Entry 7PKN (electron microscopy, 3.20 A resolution); this record covers chains L and N of the 11 polymer chains in the assembly.

Chain L:
Protein: Centromere protein L
Organism: Homo sapiens
UniProt: Q8N0S6 (CENPL_HUMAN); numbering as in UniProt (aligned over 1-344)
Sequence (344 residues; row label = number of the first residue in the row):
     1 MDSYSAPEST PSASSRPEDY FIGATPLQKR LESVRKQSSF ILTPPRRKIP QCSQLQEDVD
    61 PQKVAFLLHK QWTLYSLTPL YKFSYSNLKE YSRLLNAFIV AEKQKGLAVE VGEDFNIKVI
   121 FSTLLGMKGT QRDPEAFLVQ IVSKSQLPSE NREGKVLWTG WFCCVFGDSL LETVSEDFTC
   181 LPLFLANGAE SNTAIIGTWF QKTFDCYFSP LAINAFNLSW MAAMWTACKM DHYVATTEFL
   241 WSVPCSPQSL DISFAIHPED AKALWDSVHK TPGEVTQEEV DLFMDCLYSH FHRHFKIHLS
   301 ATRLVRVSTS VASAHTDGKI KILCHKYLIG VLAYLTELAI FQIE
Not modelled in the structure: 1-25, 104-115, 146-152
Swiss-Prot annotation at these positions:
  - modified residue: S39 (Phosphoserine), T43 (Phosphothreonine), S53 (Phosphoserine)

Chain N:
Protein: Centromere protein N
Organism: Homo sapiens
UniProt: Q96H22 (CENPN_HUMAN); numbering as in UniProt (aligned over 1-339)
Sequence (339 residues; numbered 1 to 339; the number before each row is that of its first residue):
     1 MDETVAEFIK RTILKIPMNE LTTILKAWDF LSENQLQTVN FRQRKESVVQ HLIHLCEEKR
    61 ASISDAALLD IIYMQFHQHQ KVWEVFQMSK GPGEDVDLFD MKQFKNSFKK ILQRALKNVT
   121 VSFRETEENA VWIRIAWGTQ YTKPNQYKPT YVVYYSQTPY AFTSSSMLRR NTPLLGQALT
   181 IASKHHQIVK MDLRSRYLDS LKAIVFKQYN QTFETHNSTT PLQERSLGLD INMDSRIIHE
   241 NIVEKERVQR ITQETFGDYP QPQLEFAQYK LETKFKSGLN GSILAEREEP LRCLIKFSSP
   301 HLLEALKSLA PAGIADAPLS PLLTCIPNKR MNYFKIRDK
Not modelled in the structure: 1, 218-232, 278-281, 339
Swiss-Prot annotation at these positions:
  - modified residue (Phosphoserine): S226, S235, S282
  - mutagenesis: R11 (R11A: Decreases the binding to centromeres), R196 (R196A: Decreases the binding to centromeres)

Chain L / chain N interface:
Pairs across the interface (47):
  V243(L) with I314(N), hydrophobic
  P244(L) with I314(N)
  C245(L) with L309(N), hydrophobic
  Q248(L) with A305(N)
  S249(L) with S299(N), hydrogen bond (backbone-side chain); P300(N); A305(N)
  L250(L) with S298(N); S299(N); L302(N), hydrophobic
  D251(L) with K296(N); F297(N); S298(N), hydrogen bond (backbone-backbone)
  I252(L) with K296(N)
  S253(L) with L294(N); I295(N); K296(N), hydrogen bond (backbone-backbone)
  A255(L) with C293(N); L294(N), hydrogen bond (backbone-backbone)
  H257(L) with R292(N)
  D260(L) with R287(N), salt bridge; P290(N); L291(N); R292(N), salt bridge
  A263(L) with R287(N)
  L264(L) with L284(N), hydrophobic
  S267(L) with I283(N); L284(N)
  V268(L) with I283(N), hydrophobic
  C286(L) with F275(N); I283(N), hydrophobic
  H290(L) with F275(N); L291(N)
  F291(L) with I295(N), hydrophobic
  H292(L) with D316(N), salt bridge
  R293(L) with K274(N); K276(N)
  H294(L) with T273(N), hydrogen bond; S320(N), hydrogen bond (backbone-side chain)
  F295(L) with I295(N), hydrophobic; F297(N), hydrophobic; S320(N); L323(N), hydrophobic
  K296(L) with A315(N); D316(N), hydrogen bond (backbone-backbone)
  H298(L) with I314(N), hydrogen bond (backbone-backbone); D316(N), salt bridge
Also at the interface, not in a pair above, chain L (29 interface residues in all): F254, I256, S289, I297
Also at the interface, not in a pair above, chain N (34 interface residues in all): Y269, L271, E304, L306, S308, P318, L319, L322

Summary:
The interface between chain L and chain N involves 29 residues on one side and 34 on the other; the contacts
include 8 hydrogen bonds and 4 salt bridges. Among the polar pairs are D260(L)-R287(N), D260(L)-R292(N) and
H292(L)-D316(N).
Chain L is Centromere protein L and chain N is Centromere protein N, both from Homo sapiens; the structure,
Structure of the human CCAN deltaCT complex, was determined by electron microscopy, deposited together with
7PB4, 7PB8, 7PII, 7R5R, 7R5S, 7R5V, 7YWX and 7YYH.
